Entry 8THD (electron microscopy, 3.25 A resolution); this record covers chains A and C of the 8 polymer chains in the assembly.

# Chain A
Name: ELG1 isoform 1
Source organism: Saccharomyces cerevisiae
UniProt: A0A8H4F7G7 (A0A8H4F7G7_YEASX); residue numbers follow UniProt; this construct covers 1-791
Sequence (791 residues; each row starts with the number of its first residue):
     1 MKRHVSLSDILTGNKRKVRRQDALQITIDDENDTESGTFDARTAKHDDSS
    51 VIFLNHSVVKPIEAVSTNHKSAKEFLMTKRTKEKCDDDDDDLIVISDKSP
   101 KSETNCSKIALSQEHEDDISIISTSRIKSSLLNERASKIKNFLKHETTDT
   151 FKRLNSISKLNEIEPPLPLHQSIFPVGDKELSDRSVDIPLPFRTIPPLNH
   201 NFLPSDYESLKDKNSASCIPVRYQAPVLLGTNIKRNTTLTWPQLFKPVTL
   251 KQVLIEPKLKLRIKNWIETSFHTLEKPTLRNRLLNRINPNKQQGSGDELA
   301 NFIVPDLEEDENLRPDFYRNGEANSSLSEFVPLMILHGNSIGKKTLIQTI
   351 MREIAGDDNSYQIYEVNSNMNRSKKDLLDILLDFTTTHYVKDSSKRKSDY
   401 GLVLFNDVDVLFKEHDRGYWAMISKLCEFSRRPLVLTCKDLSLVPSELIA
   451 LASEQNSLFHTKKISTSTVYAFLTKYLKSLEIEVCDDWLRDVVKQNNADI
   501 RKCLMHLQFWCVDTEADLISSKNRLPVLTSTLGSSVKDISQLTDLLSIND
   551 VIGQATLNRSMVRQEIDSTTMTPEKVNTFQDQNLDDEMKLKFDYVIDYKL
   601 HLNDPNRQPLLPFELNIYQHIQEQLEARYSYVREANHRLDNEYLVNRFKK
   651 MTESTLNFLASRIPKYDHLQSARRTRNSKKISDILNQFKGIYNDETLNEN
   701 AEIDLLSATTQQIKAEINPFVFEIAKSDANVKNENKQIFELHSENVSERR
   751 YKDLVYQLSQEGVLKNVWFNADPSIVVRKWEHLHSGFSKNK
Unresolved in the structure: 1-183, 279-328, 392-397, 664-698, 736-768, 782-791
Small-molecule neighbours: ATP-gamma-S (AGS; phosphothiophosphoric acid-adenylate ester): Pro242, Gln243, Phe245, Lys246, Pro247, Gln252, Val253, Leu254, Ser340, Ile341, Gly342, Lys343, Lys344, Thr345, Asp407, Lys439, Phe472, Tyr476, Ile500, Arg501, Leu504
Reported in the primary citation:
  - contacts within the chain: Ser217-Glu623 (hydrogen bond), Gln224-Cys485 (hydrogen bond), Val227-Glu483 (hydrogen bond), Leu229-Glu481 (hydrogen bond), Asn232-Ser479 (hydrogen bond), Ser530-Ser630 (hydrogen bond), Ser535-Asp538 (hydrogen bond), Ser560-Glu614 (hydrogen bond), Met561-Glu614 (hydrogen bond), Leu611-Glu614 (hydrogen bond)

# Chain C
Name: Replication factor C subunit 3
Source organism: Saccharomyces cerevisiae
UniProt: P38629 (RFC3_YEAST); numbering as in UniProt (aligned over 1-336)
Sequence (336 residues; numbered 1 to 336; the number before each row is that of its first residue):
     1 MSTSTEKRSKENLPWVEKYRPETLDEVYGQNEVITTVRKFVDEGKLPHLL
    51 FYGPPGTGKTSTIVALAREIYGKNYSNMVLELNASDDRGIDVVRNQIKDF
   101 ASTRQIFSKGFKLIILDEADAMTNAAQNALRRVIERYTKNTRFCVLANYA
   151 HKLTPALLSRCTRFRFQPLPQEAIERRIANVLVHEKLKLSPNAEKALIEL
   201 SNGDMRRVLNVLQSCKATLDNPDEDEISDDVIYECCGAPRPSDLKAVLKS
   251 ILEDDWGTAHYTLNKVRSAKGLALIDLIEGIVKILEDYELQNEETRVHLL
   301 TKLADIEYSISKGGNDQIQGSAVIGAIKASFENETV
Unresolved in the structure: 1-10, 336
Bound ions: Mg2+ near Thr60 (its only coordinating residue here)
Small-molecule neighbours: ATP-gamma-S (AGS; phosphothiophosphoric acid-adenylate ester): Val16, Tyr19, Arg20, Pro21, Glu26, Val27, Tyr28, Gly29, Gln30, Pro55, Gly56, Thr57, Gly58, Lys59, Thr60, Ser61, Asn148, Leu169, Arg177, Met205, Arg206, Leu209
Curated features (UniProtKB/Swiss-Prot):
  - binding site (ATP): Val16 to Tyr19, Arg20, Tyr28, Gly53 to Ser61, Asn148, Arg206
  - modified residue: Ser2 (N-acetylserine)

# Chain A / chain C interface
Residue-residue contacts (35; chain A residue first):
  Arg184(A) with Ser242(C)
  Val186(A) with Ser242(C); Lys245(C); Ala246(C); Lys249(C)
  Ile188(A) with Lys245(C); Leu248(C), hydrophobic; Leu252(C), hydrophobic; Tyr288(C)
  Pro189(A) with Glu253(C)
  Leu190(A) with Leu285(C), hydrophobic; Tyr288(C); Glu289(C); Phe331(C), hydrophobic; Glu334(C)
  Pro191(A) with Tyr288(C); Glu289(C), hydrogen bond (backbone-backbone)
  Phe192(A) with Tyr288(C), hydrophobic; Glu289(C)
  Arg193(A) with Asp287(C), hydrogen bond (backbone-backbone); Glu289(C)
  Met561(A) with His151(C); Lys152(C), hydrogen bond (backbone-side chain)
  Val562(A) with Gln127(C); His151(C); Lys152(C)
  Arg563(A) with Ala121(C), hydrogen bond (side chain-backbone); Thr123(C); Asn124(C)
  Glu565(A) with Ile90(C); Thr123(C), hydrogen bond
  Leu611(A) with Asn124(C)
  Phe613(A) with Leu153(C); Thr154(C); Pro155(C)
Other interface residues (no listed pair), chain A (16 interface residues in all): Ser185, Asp187
Other interface residues (no listed pair), chain C (28 interface residues in all): Met122, Ala125, Ile284, Glu286, Leu290
The authors on this interface:
  - pairs named by the authors: Pro191(A)-Glu289(C) (backbone contact), Arg193(A)-Asp287(C) (backbone contact), Met561(A)-Lys152(C) (hydrogen bond), Arg563(A)-Ala121(C) (hydrogen bond), Glu565(A)-Thr123(C) (hydrogen bond)
  - interface residues, chain A: Ile188(A), Pro189(A), Leu190(A)

# Summary
The interface between chain A and chain C involves 16 residues on one side and 28 on the other, with 5
hydrogen bonds. Polar contacts include Met561(A)-Lys152(C), Arg563(A)-Ala121(C) and Glu565(A)-Thr123(C). The
paper describes backbone contacts between Pro191(A) and Glu289(C) and Arg193(A) and Asp287(C); hydrogen bonds
between Met561(A) and Lys152(C), Arg563(A) and Ala121(C) and Glu565(A) and Thr123(C). The paper reports
interface residues Ile188(A), Pro189(A) and Leu190(A); contacts within the chain involving Ser217(A),
Glu623(A) and Gln224(A) among others.
Here chain A is ELG1 isoform 1 and chain C is Replication factor C subunit 3, both from Saccharomyces
cerevisiae. Entry 8THD (Structure of the Saccharomyces cerevisiae clamp unloader Elg1-RFC bound to PCNA) was
determined by electron microscopy (same publication as 8THB and 8THC).
